8FMH - chains A and B of the 4 polymer chains in the assembly; structure by X-ray diffraction, 1.87 A resolution.

# Chain A (and B)
Molecule: SAVED domain-containing protein
From: Pseudomonas syringae
Notes: chain B of this document is another copy of the same molecule, construct and numbering; everything in this record applies to it too
UniProtKB: A0A2P0QGK5 (A0A2P0QGK5_PSESF); residues 1-388 here correspond to UniProt positions 10-397 (UniProt number = residue number + 9)
Amino-acid sequence (388 residues; numbered 1 to 388; the number before each row is that of its first residue):
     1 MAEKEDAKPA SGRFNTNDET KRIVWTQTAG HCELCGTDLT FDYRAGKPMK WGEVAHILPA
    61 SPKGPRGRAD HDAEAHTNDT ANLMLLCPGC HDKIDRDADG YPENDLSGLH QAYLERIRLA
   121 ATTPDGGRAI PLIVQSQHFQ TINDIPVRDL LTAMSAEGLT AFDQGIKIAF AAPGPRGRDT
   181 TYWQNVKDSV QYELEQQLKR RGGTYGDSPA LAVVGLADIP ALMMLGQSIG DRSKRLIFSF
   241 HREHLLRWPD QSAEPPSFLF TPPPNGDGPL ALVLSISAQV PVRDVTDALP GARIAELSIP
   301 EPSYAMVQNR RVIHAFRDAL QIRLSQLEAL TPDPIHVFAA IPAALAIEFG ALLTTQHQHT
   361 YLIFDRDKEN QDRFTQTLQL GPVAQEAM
Disordered / not traced: 1-13, 383-388 (chain B: 1-14, 63-79, 384-388)
Metal / ion sites: Zn2+: Cys-32, Cys-35, Cys-87, Cys-90; Mg2+ site 1 near Asp-92 (its only coordinating residue here); Mg2+ site 2 near Asp-95 (its only coordinating residue here); Mg2+ site 3: Asp-267 (shared with 1 residue of chain C)
Small-molecule neighbours: 3'2'-cGAMP (4UR): His-138, Phe-139, Leu-216, Ala-217, Asp-218, Ile-219, Phe-240, Arg-242, Ser-277, Ala-278, Gln-279, Val-280, Pro-281, Tyr-304, Ala-339, Ala-340, Ile-341, Pro-342, Ala-343, Asp-365, Arg-366, Phe-374

# How chain A and chain B interact
Pairs across the interface (132):
  Glu-19(A) / Lys-47(B)
  Glu-19(A) / Pro-48(B)
  Glu-19(A) / Met-49(B)  hydrogen bond (side chain-backbone)
  Thr-20(A) / Tyr-43(B)  hydrogen bond
  Arg-22(A) / Asp-18(B)  salt bridge
  Arg-22(A) / Arg-22(B)
  Arg-22(A) / Trp-51(B)
  Ile-23(A) / Thr-40(B)
  Ile-23(A) / Tyr-43(B)  hydrophobic
  Ile-23(A) / Arg-44(B)
  Ile-23(A) / Trp-51(B)  hydrophobic
  Trp-25(A) / Thr-26(B)
  Thr-26(A) / Trp-25(B)
  Thr-26(A) / Ala-29(B)
  Thr-26(A) / Gly-30(B)
  Thr-26(A) / Trp-51(B)
  Gln-27(A) / Arg-44(B)  hydrogen bond
  Ala-29(A) / Thr-26(B)
  Ala-29(A) / Ile-117(B)  hydrophobic
  Gly-30(A) / Thr-26(B)
  His-31(A) / Ala-121(B)
  His-31(A) / Thr-122(B)
  Cys-32(A) / Pro-124(B)
  Glu-33(A) / Pro-124(B)
  Leu-34(A) / Pro-124(B)
  Cys-35(A) / Pro-124(B)
  Cys-35(A) / Asp-125(B)
  Gly-36(A) / Ala-121(B)
  Gly-36(A) / Thr-122(B)
  Gly-36(A) / Pro-124(B)
  Lys-50(A) / Arg-22(B)
  Asn-78(A) / Tyr-43(B)  hydrogen bond (backbone-side chain)
  Thr-80(A) / Tyr-43(B)
  Thr-80(A) / Arg-44(B)  hydrogen bond
  Asp-97(A) / Arg-148(B)  salt bridge
  Asp-99(A) / Arg-148(B)
  Gly-100(A) / Arg-148(B)
  Tyr-101(A) / Ser-155(B)
  Asp-105(A) / Ala-156(B)
  Asp-105(A) / Arg-247(B)  salt bridge
  Leu-109(A) / Ser-155(B)
  Leu-109(A) / Ala-156(B)
  Leu-109(A) / Gly-158(B)
  Tyr-113(A) / Ala-121(B)  hydrogen bond (side chain-backbone)
  Tyr-113(A) / Pro-124(B)  hydrophobic
  Arg-116(A) / Ala-120(B)
  Arg-116(A) / Thr-123(B)
  Ile-117(A) / Ala-29(B)  hydrophobic
  Ile-117(A) / Ala-121(B)
  Ala-120(A) / Arg-116(B)  hydrogen bond (backbone-side chain)
  Ala-120(A) / Ile-117(B)  hydrophobic
  Ala-121(A) / His-31(B)
  Ala-121(A) / Gly-36(B)
  Ala-121(A) / Tyr-113(B)
  Ala-121(A) / Ile-117(B)
  Thr-122(A) / Gly-36(B)
  Thr-123(A) / Arg-116(B)  hydrogen bond (backbone-side chain)
  Asp-125(A) / Leu-109(B)
  Asp-125(A) / Ala-112(B)
  Arg-128(A) / Gly-108(B)  hydrogen bond (side chain-backbone)
  Arg-128(A) / Ala-112(B)
  His-138(A) / Gln-356(B)
  Phe-139(A) / Arg-232(B)
  Phe-139(A) / Thr-354(B)
  Gln-140(A) / Lys-187(B)
  Gln-140(A) / Gln-191(B)  hydrogen bond (backbone-side chain)
  Thr-141(A) / Gln-227(B)
  Thr-141(A) / Ile-229(B)
  Thr-141(A) / Gly-230(B)
  Thr-141(A) / Arg-232(B)  hydrogen bond
  Thr-141(A) / Thr-354(B)
  Ile-142(A) / Glu-195(B)
  Ile-142(A) / Leu-198(B)  hydrophobic
  Ile-142(A) / Arg-232(B)
  Asn-143(A) / Arg-232(B)
  Asp-144(A) / Arg-201(B)  salt bridge
  Asp-144(A) / Ser-208(B)
  Asp-144(A) / Arg-232(B)  hydrogen bond (backbone-backbone)
  Asp-144(A) / Ser-233(B)
  Pro-146(A) / Asp-207(B)
  Pro-146(A) / Lys-234(B)
  Val-147(A) / Tyr-205(B)  hydrophobic
  Val-147(A) / Asp-207(B)  hydrogen bond (backbone-side chain)
  Arg-148(A) / Leu-119(B)  hydrogen bond (side chain-backbone)
  Arg-148(A) / Thr-122(B)  hydrogen bond
  Arg-148(A) / Thr-123(B)
  Arg-148(A) / Asp-125(B)  salt bridge
  Arg-148(A) / Gly-126(B)
  Arg-148(A) / Thr-204(B)  hydrogen bond
  Arg-148(A) / Tyr-205(B)
  Arg-148(A) / Asp-207(B)  hydrogen bond (backbone-side chain)
  Leu-151(A) / Leu-119(B)
  Leu-151(A) / Tyr-205(B)
  Thr-152(A) / Leu-119(B)
  Ser-155(A) / Arg-116(B)
  Ser-155(A) / Leu-119(B)
  Thr-160(A) / Ala-112(B)
  Thr-160(A) / Arg-116(B)
  Gln-164(A) / Tyr-205(B)
  Arg-178(A) / Gln-356(B)
  Leu-216(A) / Arg-232(B)
  Phe-240(A) / Asp-231(B)
  Phe-240(A) / Arg-232(B)
  Phe-240(A) / Ser-233(B)
  Arg-242(A) / Asp-231(B)  salt bridge
  Arg-242(A) / Arg-317(B)
  Arg-242(A) / Thr-355(B)
  Glu-243(A) / Arg-311(B)
  Glu-243(A) / His-314(B)
  Glu-243(A) / Arg-317(B)
  Ser-277(A) / Gln-321(B)  hydrogen bond (backbone-side chain)
  Ala-278(A) / Ser-325(B)
  Gln-279(A) / Ser-325(B)  hydrogen bond (backbone-side chain)
  Gln-279(A) / Ala-329(B)
  Arg-283(A) / Glu-328(B)  hydrogen bond (side chain-backbone)
  Arg-283(A) / Ala-329(B)  hydrogen bond (side chain-backbone)
  Arg-283(A) / Leu-330(B)
  Arg-283(A) / Thr-331(B)  hydrogen bond (side chain-backbone)
  Arg-283(A) / Pro-332(B)
  Glu-301(A) / Ile-322(B)
  Pro-302(A) / Ile-322(B)
  Ser-303(A) / Gln-321(B)
  Ser-303(A) / Ile-322(B)
  Tyr-304(A) / Gln-321(B)  hydrogen bond (backbone-side chain)
  Tyr-304(A) / Leu-352(B)  hydrophobic
  Tyr-304(A) / Thr-355(B)
  Ala-305(A) / Asp-318(B)
  Arg-366(A) / Gln-356(B)  hydrogen bond (backbone-side chain)
  Arg-366(A) / His-357(B)
  Lys-368(A) / Gln-356(B)
  Asp-372(A) / His-357(B)  salt bridge
  Asp-372(A) / Gln-358(B)  hydrogen bond (side chain-backbone)
Interface residues without a listed pair, chain A (75 interface residues in all): Thr-28, Thr-40, Pro-102, Arg-118, Asp-149, Lys-167, Leu-245, Pro-281, Asp-367, Gln-371
Interface residues without a listed pair, chain B (76 interface residues in all): Gln-111, Glu-115, Thr-152, Glu-157, Thr-160, Ser-228, His-359, Pro-382

# Overview
Chain A and chain B form an interface of 75 and 76 residues respectively, with 25 hydrogen bonds and 7 salt
bridges. Among the polar pairs are Arg-22(A)/Asp-18(B), Asp-97(A)/Arg-148(B) and Asp-105(A)/Arg-247(B). Bound
to chain A: 3'2'-cGAMP.
Both chains are SAVED domain-containing protein (Pseudomonas syringae). Entry 8FMH (Structure of CBASS Cap5
from Pseudomonas syringae as an activated tetramer with the cyclic dinucleotide 3'2'-c-dGAMP ...) was
determined by X-ray diffraction, deposited together with 8FM1, 8FMF and 8FMG.
